Entry 5E7Q (X-ray diffraction, 2.23 A resolution); this record covers chains A and B.

== Chain A (and B) ==
Protein: acyl-CoA synthetase
Source organism: Streptomyces platensis subsp. rosaceus
Notes: chain B of this document is another copy of the same molecule, construct and numbering; everything in this record applies to it too
UniProt: A0A0A0V031 (A0A0A0V031_STRPT); numbering as in UniProt (aligned over 2-522)
Sequence (524 residues; row label = number of the first residue in the row; numbers below 1 keep their minus sign (Ser-1 is residue -1)):
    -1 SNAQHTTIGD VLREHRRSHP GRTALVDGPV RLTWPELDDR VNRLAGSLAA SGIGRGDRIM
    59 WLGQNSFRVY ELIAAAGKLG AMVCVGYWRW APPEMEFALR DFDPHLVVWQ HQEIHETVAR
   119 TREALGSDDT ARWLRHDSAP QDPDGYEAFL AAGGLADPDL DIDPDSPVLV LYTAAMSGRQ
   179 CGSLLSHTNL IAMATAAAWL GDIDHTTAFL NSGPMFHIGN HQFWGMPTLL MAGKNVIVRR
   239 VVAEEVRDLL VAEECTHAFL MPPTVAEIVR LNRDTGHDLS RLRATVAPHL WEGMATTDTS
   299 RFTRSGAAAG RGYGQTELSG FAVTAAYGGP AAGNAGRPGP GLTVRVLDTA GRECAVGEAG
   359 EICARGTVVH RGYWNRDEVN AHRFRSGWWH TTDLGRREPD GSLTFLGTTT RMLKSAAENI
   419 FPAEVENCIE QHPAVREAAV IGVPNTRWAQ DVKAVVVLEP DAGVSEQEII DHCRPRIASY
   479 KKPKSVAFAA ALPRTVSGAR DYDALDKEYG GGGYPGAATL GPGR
Not modelled in the structure: -1 to 0, 173-176, 514-522
Modified residues: Mse58, Mse80, Mse93, Mse191, Mse213, Mse224, Mse229, Mse259, Mse292, Mse410 (selenomethionine; parent Met); Mse174 (selenomethionine)
Construct notes: expression tag (-1 to 1); engineered mutation Pro141 (Ala in A0A0A0V031), Asp246 (Gly in A0A0A0V031)
From the paper describing this entry:
  - catalytic residues: His215
  - mutagenesis - A497K: increased catalytic activity
  - mutagenesis - T406R/T408K: unchanged catalytic activity
  - mutagenesis - H215A: abolished catalytic activity on adenylate 6
  - mutagenesis - E416A (100-fold): decreased catalytic activity on 6
  - mutagenesis - A497K: unchanged catalytic activity on 6

== Interface between chain A and chain B ==
Pairs across the interface - 77 pairs, chain A then chain B:
  Ala1(A) - Arg363(B)
  Ala1(A) - Gly364(B)  hydrogen bond (backbone-backbone)
  Gln2(A) - Gly364(B)
  Gln2(A) - Thr365(B)
  Gln2(A) - Val367(B)
  Gln2(A) - His368(B)  hydrogen bond (side chain-backbone)
  Gln2(A) - Arg369(B)  hydrogen bond
  Gln2(A) - Phe382(B)
  His3(A) - Asp163(B)  salt bridge
  His3(A) - Gly364(B)
  Thr4(A) - Gly339(B)
  Thr4(A) - Gly364(B)
  Thr4(A) - Thr365(B)  hydrogen bond
  Glu12(A) - Pro336(B)
  Glu12(A) - Leu340(B)
  Glu12(A) - Thr341(B)  hydrogen bond
  Glu12(A) - Val342(B)  hydrogen bond (side chain-backbone)
  Arg15(A) - Arg343(B)
  Arg15(A) - Glu351(B)  salt bridge
  Arg15(A) - Arg395(B)
  Arg15(A) - Gly399(B)
  Ser16(A) - Arg335(B)  hydrogen bond (backbone-side chain)
  Ser16(A) - Pro336(B)
  Ser16(A) - Asp398(B)
  Ser16(A) - Gly399(B)
  His17(A) - Gly326(B)
  His17(A) - Arg335(B)
  Pro18(A) - Pro397(B)
  Pro18(A) - Asp398(B)
  Pro18(A) - Gly399(B)
  Asp159(A) - Arg363(B)  salt bridge
  Asp163(A) - His3(B)  salt bridge
  Thr193(A) - Thr193(B)
  Ala196(A) - Trp197(B)
  Trp197(A) - Ala196(B)
  Trp197(A) - Ile201(B)  hydrogen bond (side chain-backbone)
  Trp197(A) - Mse229(B)  hydrophobic
  Asp200(A) - Arg299(B)  salt bridge
  Ile201(A) - Trp197(B)
  Asp202(A) - Arg299(B)  salt bridge
  His203(A) - Gly326(B)
  His203(A) - Gly327(B)
  Mse229(A) - Trp197(B)  hydrophobic
  Arg299(A) - Asp200(B)  salt bridge
  Arg299(A) - Asp202(B)  salt bridge
  Gly326(A) - His17(B)
  Gly326(A) - His203(B)
  Gly327(A) - His203(B)  hydrogen bond (backbone-side chain)
  Arg335(A) - Ser16(B)  hydrogen bond (side chain-backbone)
  Arg335(A) - His17(B)
  Pro336(A) - Glu12(B)
  Pro336(A) - Ser16(B)
  Gly339(A) - Thr4(B)
  Leu340(A) - Glu12(B)
  Thr341(A) - Glu12(B)  hydrogen bond
  Val342(A) - Glu12(B)  hydrogen bond (backbone-side chain)
  Arg343(A) - Arg15(B)
  Glu351(A) - Arg15(B)  salt bridge
  Arg363(A) - Ala1(B)
  Arg363(A) - Asp159(B)  salt bridge
  Gly364(A) - Ala1(B)  hydrogen bond (backbone-backbone)
  Gly364(A) - Gln2(B)
  Gly364(A) - His3(B)
  Gly364(A) - Thr4(B)
  Thr365(A) - Gln2(B)
  Thr365(A) - Thr4(B)  hydrogen bond (side chain-backbone)
  Val367(A) - Gln2(B)
  His368(A) - Gln2(B)  hydrogen bond (backbone-side chain)
  Arg369(A) - Gln2(B)  hydrogen bond
  Phe382(A) - Gln2(B)
  Arg395(A) - Arg15(B)
  Pro397(A) - Pro18(B)
  Asp398(A) - Ser16(B)
  Asp398(A) - Pro18(B)
  Gly399(A) - Arg15(B)
  Gly399(A) - Ser16(B)
  Gly399(A) - Pro18(B)
Interface residues without a listed pair, chain A (47 interface residues in all): Asp8, Arg11, Thr186, Leu228, Pro338, Gly385
Interface residues without a listed pair, chain B (46 interface residues in all): Arg11, Thr186, Leu228, Pro338, Gly385

== Overview ==
47 residues of chain A face 46 of chain B across their interface; the contacts include 16 hydrogen bonds and
10 salt bridges. Polar contacts include His3(A)-Asp163(B), Arg15(A)-Glu351(B) and Asp159(A)-Arg363(B). The
paper reports the catalytic residue His215(A); A497K of chain A increases catalytic activity; 4 substitutions
were tested in all.
Both chains are acyl-CoA synthetase (Streptomyces platensis subsp. rosaceus). Entry 5E7Q (Acyl-CoA synthetase
PtmA2 from Streptomyces platensis) was determined by X-ray diffraction together with 5UPT from the same study.
